Entry 2ARO (X-ray diffraction, 2.10 A resolution); this record covers chains C and D of the 8 polymer chains in the assembly.

== Chain C ==
Protein: Histone H3
From: Gallus gallus
Reference sequence: P84229 (H31_CHICK); residues 0-135 here correspond to UniProt positions 1-136 (UniProt number = residue number + 1)
Chain sequence (136 residues; each row starts with the number of its first residue; numbering starts at 0):
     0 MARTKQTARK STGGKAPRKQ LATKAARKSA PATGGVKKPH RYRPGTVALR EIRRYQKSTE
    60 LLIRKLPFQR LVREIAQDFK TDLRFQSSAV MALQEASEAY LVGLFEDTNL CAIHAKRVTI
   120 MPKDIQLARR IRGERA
Disordered / not traced: 0-40
Swiss-Prot annotation at these positions:
  - site: Lys-36, Lys-37 (Involved in HMGB1-binding)
  - modified residue: Arg-2 (Asymmetric dimethylarginine), Thr-3 (Phosphothreonine), Lys-4 (Allysine), Gln-5 (5-glutamyl dopamine), Thr-6 (Phosphothreonine), Arg-8 (Citrulline), Lys-9 (N6,N6,N6-trimethyllysine), Ser-10 (ADP-ribosylserine), Thr-11 (Phosphothreonine), Lys-14 (N6,N6-dimethyllysine), Arg-17 (Asymmetric dimethylarginine), Lys-18 (N6-(2-hydroxyisobutyryl)lysine), Lys-23 (N6-(2-hydroxyisobutyryl)lysine), Arg-26 (Citrulline), Lys-27 (N6,N6,N6-trimethyllysine), Ser-28 (ADP-ribosylserine), Lys-36 (N6,N6,N6-trimethyllysine), Lys-37 (N6-methyllysine), Tyr-41 (Phosphotyrosine), Lys-56 (N6,N6,N6-trimethyllysine) and 8 more in UniProt
  - lipidation: Cys-110 (S-palmitoyl cysteine)

== Chain D ==
Protein: Histone H4-VI
From: Gallus gallus
Reference sequence: P62801 (H4_CHICK); residues 0-102 here correspond to UniProt positions 1-103 (UniProt number = residue number + 1)
Chain sequence (103 residues; row label = number of the first residue in the row; numbering starts at 0):
     0 MSGRGKGGKG LGKGGAKRHR KVLRDNIQGI TKPAIRRLAR RGGVKRISGL IYEETRGVLK
    60 VFLENVIRDA VTYTEHAKRK TVTAMDVVYA LKRQGRTLYG FGG
Disordered / not traced: 0-19
Swiss-Prot annotation at these positions:
  - DNA-binding region: Lys-16 to Lys-20
  - modified residue: Ser-1 (N-acetylserine), Arg-3 (Asymmetric dimethylarginine), Lys-5 (N6-(2-hydroxyisobutyryl)lysine), Lys-8 (N6-(2-hydroxyisobutyryl)lysine), Lys-12 (N6-(2-hydroxyisobutyryl)lysine), Lys-16 (N6-(2-hydroxyisobutyryl)lysine), Lys-20 (N6,N6,N6-trimethyllysine), Lys-31 (N6-(2-hydroxyisobutyryl)lysine), Lys-44 (N6-(2-hydroxyisobutyryl)lysine), Ser-47 (Phosphoserine), Tyr-51 (Phosphotyrosine), Lys-59 (N6-(2-hydroxyisobutyryl)lysine), Lys-77 (N6-(2-hydroxyisobutyryl)lysine), Lys-79 (N6-(2-hydroxyisobutyryl)lysine), Tyr-88 (Phosphotyrosine), Lys-91 (N6-(2-hydroxyisobutyryl)lysine)
  - cross-link (Glycyl lysine isopeptide (Lys-Gly)): Lys-31 (interchain with G-Cter in UFM1), Lys-91 (interchain with G-Cter in ubiquitin)

== Interface between chain C and chain D ==
Pairs across the interface - 110 pairs, chain C then chain D:
  Gly-44(C) with Lys-44(D)
  Ala-47(C) with Arg-39(D); Lys-44(D)
  Glu-50(C) with Arg-39(D), salt bridge
  Ile-51(C) with Arg-39(D); Gly-42(D); Val-43(D); Lys-44(D)
  Tyr-54(C) with Arg-36(D), hydrogen bond; Arg-40(D), hydrogen bond (backbone-side chain)
  Gln-55(C) with Arg-39(D); Arg-40(D), hydrogen bond (side chain-backbone); Gly-42(D)
  Ser-57(C) with Arg-40(D), hydrogen bond (backbone-side chain)
  Thr-58(C) with Arg-40(D)
  Glu-59(C) with Arg-40(D), hydrogen bond (backbone-side chain)
  Leu-61(C) with Ala-33(D); Arg-36(D); Leu-37(D); Arg-40(D)
  Ile-62(C) with Ile-29(D), hydrophobic
  Arg-63(C) with Gly-28(D), hydrogen bond (side chain-backbone); Thr-30(D)
  Pro-66(C) with Gly-28(D)
  Phe-67(C) with Leu-62(D), hydrophobic
  Arg-69(C) with Asn-25(D)
  Leu-70(C) with Asn-25(D); Ile-26(D); Leu-62(D), hydrophobic
  Val-71(C) with Ile-66(D)
  Glu-73(C) with Arg-23(D), hydrogen bond (backbone-side chain); Asp-24(D), hydrogen bond (side chain-backbone); Asn-25(D), hydrogen bond (side chain-backbone); Lys-59(D), salt bridge
  Ile-74(C) with Lys-59(D); Leu-62(D), hydrophobic; Ile-66(D), hydrophobic
  Ala-75(C) with Ile-66(D), hydrophobic
  Gln-76(C) with Arg-23(D)
  Asp-77(C) with Arg-23(D), salt bridge
  Phe-78(C) with Glu-63(D); Arg-67(D)
  Lys-79(C) with Glu-74(D)
  Asp-81(C) with Lys-79(D)
  Leu-82(C) with Val-70(D), hydrophobic; Thr-73(D); Lys-79(D); Val-81(D), hydrophobic
  Arg-83(C) with Lys-79(D), hydrogen bond (backbone-backbone); Thr-80(D); Val-81(D), hydrogen bond (backbone-backbone)
  Phe-84(C) with Val-81(D), hydrophobic
  Gln-85(C) with Thr-80(D); Val-81(D), hydrogen bond (backbone-backbone); Thr-82(D); Ala-83(D), hydrogen bond (side chain-backbone)
  Ser-87(C) with Ala-83(D); Phe-100(D)
  Ala-88(C) with Val-81(D); Thr-82(D); Ala-83(D); Val-86(D)
  Met-90(C) with Phe-100(D)
  Ala-91(C) with Val-86(D), hydrophobic; Leu-97(D); Phe-100(D)
  Leu-92(C) with Val-65(D), hydrophobic; Ile-66(D), hydrophobic; Val-86(D), hydrophobic
  Glu-94(C) with Phe-100(D)
  Ala-95(C) with Leu-90(D), hydrophobic; Arg-95(D), hydrogen bond (backbone-side chain)
  Ser-96(C) with Leu-58(D); Phe-61(D); Leu-62(D)
  Glu-97(C) with Leu-37(D)
  Ala-98(C) with Arg-95(D)
  Tyr-99(C) with Phe-61(D), hydrophobic; Arg-95(D)
  Leu-100(C) with Leu-37(D), hydrophobic; Val-57(D), hydrophobic; Leu-58(D), hydrophobic
  Val-101(C) with Leu-37(D), hydrophobic; Gly-41(D)
  Leu-103(C) with Val-57(D), hydrophobic
  Phe-104(C) with Ile-34(D), hydrophobic; Leu-37(D); Ala-38(D), hydrophobic; Val-43(D); Ile-50(D), hydrophobic; Thr-54(D)
  Glu-105(C) with Gly-41(D)
  Asn-108(C) with Gly-42(D); Val-43(D)
  Val-117(C) with Arg-45(D)
  Thr-118(C) with Arg-45(D), hydrogen bond; Ser-47(D)
  Ile-119(C) with Val-43(D), hydrophobic; Arg-45(D), hydrogen bond (backbone-backbone); Ile-46(D), hydrophobic; Ser-47(D), hydrogen bond (backbone-backbone); Ile-50(D)
  Met-120(C) with Ile-50(D), hydrophobic
  Pro-121(C) with Leu-49(D), hydrophobic; Ile-50(D); Glu-53(D)
  Ile-124(C) with Glu-53(D); Thr-54(D)
  Gln-125(C) with Glu-53(D)
  Arg-128(C) with Val-57(D)
Interface residues without a listed pair, chain C (56 interface residues in all): Leu-48, Leu-60
Interface residues without a listed pair, chain D (49 interface residues in all): Arg-35, Val-60

== In short ==
56 residues of chain C face 49 of chain D across their interface; the contacts include 17 hydrogen bonds and 3
salt bridges. Among the polar pairs are Glu-50(C)/Arg-39(D), Glu-73(C)/Lys-59(D) and Asp-77(C)/Arg-23(D).
UniProt lists a DNA-binding region on chain D.
Here chain C is Histone H3 and chain D is Histone H4-VI, both from Gallus gallus. Entry 2ARO (Crystal
Structure Of The Native Histone Octamer To 2.1 Angstrom Resolution, Crystalised In The Presence Of ...) was
determined by X-ray diffraction.
